PDB entry 8SH3 | electron microscopy, 2.80 A resolution | chains C and D

Chain C (and D):
Name: Pendrin
From: Sus scrofa
Notes: chain D of this document is another copy of the same molecule, construct and numbering; everything in this record applies to it too
Reference sequence: A0A8D0Z6H8 (A0A8D0Z6H8_PIG); residues 1-780 here correspond to UniProt positions 6-785 (UniProt number = residue number + 5)
Sequence (780 residues; numbered 1 to 780; the number before each row is that of its first residue):
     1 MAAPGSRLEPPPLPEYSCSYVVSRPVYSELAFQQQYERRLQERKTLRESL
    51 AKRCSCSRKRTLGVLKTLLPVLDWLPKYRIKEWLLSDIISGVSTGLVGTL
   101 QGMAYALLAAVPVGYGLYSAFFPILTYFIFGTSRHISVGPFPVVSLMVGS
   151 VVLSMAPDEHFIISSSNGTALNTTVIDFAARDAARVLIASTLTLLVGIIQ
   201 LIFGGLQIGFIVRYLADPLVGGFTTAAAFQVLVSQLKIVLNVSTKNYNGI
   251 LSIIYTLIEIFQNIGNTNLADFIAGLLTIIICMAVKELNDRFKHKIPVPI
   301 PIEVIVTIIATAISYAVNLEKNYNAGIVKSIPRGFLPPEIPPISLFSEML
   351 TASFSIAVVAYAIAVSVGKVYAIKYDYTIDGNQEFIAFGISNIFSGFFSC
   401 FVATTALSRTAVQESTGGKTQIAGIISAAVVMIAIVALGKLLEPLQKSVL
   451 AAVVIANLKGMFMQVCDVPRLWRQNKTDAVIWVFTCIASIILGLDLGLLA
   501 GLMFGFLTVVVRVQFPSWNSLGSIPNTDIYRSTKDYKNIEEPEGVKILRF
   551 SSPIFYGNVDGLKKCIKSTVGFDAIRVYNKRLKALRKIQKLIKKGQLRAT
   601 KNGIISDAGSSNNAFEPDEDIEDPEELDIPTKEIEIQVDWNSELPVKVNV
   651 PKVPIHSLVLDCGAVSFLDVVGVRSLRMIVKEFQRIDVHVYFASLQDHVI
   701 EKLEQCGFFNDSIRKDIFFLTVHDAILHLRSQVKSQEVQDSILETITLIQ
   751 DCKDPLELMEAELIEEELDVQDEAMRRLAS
Not modelled in the structure: 1-16, 40-63, 165-175, 586-653, 733-780
Ligand contacts:
  - Lauryl Maltose Neopentyl Glycol (AV0), molecule 1: S154, N248, G249, S347, E348, M349, L350, T351, F354, L496
  - Lauryl Maltose Neopentyl Glycol (AV0), molecule 2: N248, G249, I250, L496, L499, M503
  - Lauryl Maltose Neopentyl Glycol (AV0), molecule 3: I250, L492, L496, L499, A500
  - LBN (1-palmitoyl-2-oleoyl-sn-glycero-3-phosphocholine), molecule 1: F121, L125, F335, L336, P337, F398, M432
  - LBN, molecule 2: L194, I198, I340, I343, I393, F397
  - LBN, molecule 3: L195, I198, I343, S344, F346, S347, L350
  - LBN, molecule 4: L206, I208, F210, Y214, F354, L499, L502, M503, F506, F667, H698
  - LBN, molecule 5: L251, Y255, I491
  - LBN, molecule 6: L251, I254, Y255, I258
  - LBN, molecule 7: P338, I340, I390, F394, F397, F398
  - LBN, molecule 8: P469, W472, R473, A479, V480, V483, F484, I487, A488, I491
  - LBN, molecule 9: W472, K476, T477, V480, F484, F504, T508, V511
  - LBN, molecule 10: L507, V511, F515, P516, S517
From the paper describing this entry:
  - binding site for iodide ion: Q101, Y105, F141, L407, S408, N457
  - mutagenesis - Q101L (about 50%), Y105F, F141A, D376A, D376A/T378A, S408A, R409L, N457V, N475V, D560V: decreased catalytic activity
  - disease-associated variants - R409H: unchanged localization (citing earlier work)
  - disease-associated variants - Y105C, F141S, S408F, N457K (citing earlier work)
  - mutagenesis - H698A: unchanged catalytic activity
  - mutagenesis - K702E: decreased catalytic activity on HCO3-
  - mutagenesis - K702E: unchanged catalytic activity on I-

How chain C and chain D interact:
Pairs across the interface (156; chain C residue first):
  C18(C) with V26(D); L727(D)
  S19(C) with R24(D); V26(D); L727(D)
  Y20(C) with V22(D); S23(D); R24(D), hydrogen bond (backbone-backbone); V26(D); D528(D), hydrogen bond; H723(D); D724(D); L727(D), hydrophobic
  V21(C) with V22(D)
  V22(C) with Y20(D); V21(D); V22(D), hydrogen bond (backbone-backbone); D528(D); H723(D)
  S23(C) with Y20(D); N526(D)
  R24(C) with S19(D); Y20(D), hydrogen bond (backbone-backbone); T527(D); D528(D), salt bridge; I529(D)
  P25(C) with Y20(D)
  V26(C) with C18(D); S19(D); Y20(D)
  Y27(C) with I529(D), hydrophobic
  F32(C) with I529(D), hydrophobic; R531(D); Y536(D), hydrophobic
  Q33(C) with Y536(D), hydrogen bond
  Y36(C) with I524(D); N538(D)
  E37(C) with Y536(D)
  R38(C) with D535(D), salt bridge; Y536(D)
  R39(C) with D535(D), hydrogen bond (backbone-backbone); K537(D)
  R213(C) with Q514(D); Y556(D); G557(D); D560(D); G561(D)
  Y214(C) with V511(D); Q514(D), hydrogen bond; Y556(D), hydrophobic
  A216(C) with Y556(D), hydrophobic
  D376(C) with R576(D); N579(D), hydrogen bond
  L471(C) with V670(D), hydrophobic; R674(D)
  R473(C) with Q705(D)
  Q474(C) with V670(D); Q705(D), hydrogen bond (backbone-side chain); C706(D)
  N475(C) with D669(D); V670(D); K702(D), hydrogen bond
  D478(C) with D669(D); V670(D), hydrogen bond (side chain-backbone)
  M503(C) with M503(D), hydrophobic
  F506(C) with L507(D), hydrophobic; V510(D)
  L507(C) with F506(D), hydrophobic
  V509(C) with V510(D), hydrophobic; V513(D), hydrophobic; F555(D), hydrophobic
  V510(C) with F506(D); V509(D), hydrophobic
  V511(C) with Y214(D)
  R512(C) with F667(D); D669(D)
  V513(C) with V509(D), hydrophobic; V513(D), hydrophobic; F667(D), hydrophobic
  Q514(C) with R213(D); Y214(D), hydrogen bond
  S517(C) with H698(D)
  I524(C) with F32(D), hydrophobic; Y36(D)
  N526(C) with S23(D)
  T527(C) with R24(D)
  D528(C) with Y20(D), hydrogen bond; V22(D); R24(D), salt bridge
  I529(C) with R24(D); Y27(D), hydrophobic; F32(D), hydrophobic; L720(D), hydrophobic
  R531(C) with F32(D); D697(D), salt bridge; L720(D)
  D535(C) with R38(D); R39(D), hydrogen bond (backbone-backbone)
  Y536(C) with F32(D), hydrophobic; Q33(D); Y36(D); E37(D); R38(D); D697(D), hydrogen bond
  K537(C) with R39(D)
  N538(C) with Y36(D)
  R549(C) with G663(D), hydrogen bond (side chain-backbone); Q696(D)
  S551(C) with S666(D)
  S552(C) with S666(D)
  F555(C) with V509(D), hydrophobic
  Y556(C) with R213(D); Y214(D), hydrophobic; A216(D), hydrophobic
  G557(C) with R213(D)
  D560(C) with R213(D)
  G561(C) with R213(D)
  R576(C) with D376(D)
  N579(C) with D376(D), hydrogen bond
  G663(C) with R549(D), hydrogen bond (backbone-side chain); G663(D); A664(D)
  A664(C) with G663(D); A664(D), hydrophobic; S666(D)
  S666(C) with S551(D), hydrogen bond (side chain-backbone); S552(D); A664(D)
  F667(C) with R512(D); V513(D), hydrophobic
  D669(C) with N475(D); D478(D); R512(D)
  V670(C) with L471(D), hydrophobic; Q474(D); N475(D); D478(D), hydrogen bond (backbone-side chain)
  R674(C) with D217(D), salt bridge; R470(D); L471(D)
  Q696(C) with R549(D)
  D697(C) with R531(D), salt bridge; Y536(D), hydrogen bond
  H698(C) with S517(D)
  K702(C) with Q474(D); N475(D), hydrogen bond
  Q705(C) with R473(D); Q474(D), hydrogen bond (side chain-backbone)
  C706(C) with Q474(D)
  L720(C) with I529(D), hydrophobic; R531(D)
  H723(C) with Y20(D)
  D724(C) with Y20(D)
  L727(C) with C18(D); S19(D); Y20(D), hydrophobic
Interface residues without a listed pair, chain C (85 interface residues in all): E29, F210, D217, P218, I373, G505, F515, P553, I575, L668, V671, T721, S731
Interface residues without a listed pair, chain D (87 interface residues in all): P25, E29, F210, P218, I373, G505, F515, K534, P553, I575, L668, V671, T721, S731

In short:
85 residues of chain C and 87 residues of chain D are in contact, with 23 hydrogen bonds and 6 salt bridges.
Among the polar pairs are R24(C)-D528(D), R38(C)-D535(D) and R531(C)-D697(D). The paper reports a binding site
for iodide ion at Q101(C), Y105(C) and F141(C) among others; Q101L, Y105F and F141A of chain C, among others,
reduce catalytic activity; 13 substitutions were tested in all.
Both chains are Pendrin (Sus scrofa). Entry 8SH3 (Pendrin in complex with iodide) was determined by electron
microscopy (same publication as 8SGW, 8SHC, 8SIE and 8UUK).
